8GLJ - chains A and D of the 4 polymer chains in the assembly; structure by electron microscopy, 3.20 A resolution.

[Chain A]
Molecule: Protein involved in gliding motility SprA
Organism: Flavobacterium johnsoniae
UniProtKB: A0A1M5G5I4 (A0A1M5G5I4_FLAJO); residue numbers follow UniProt; this construct covers 1-2403
Sequence (2403 residues; each row starts with the number of its first residue):
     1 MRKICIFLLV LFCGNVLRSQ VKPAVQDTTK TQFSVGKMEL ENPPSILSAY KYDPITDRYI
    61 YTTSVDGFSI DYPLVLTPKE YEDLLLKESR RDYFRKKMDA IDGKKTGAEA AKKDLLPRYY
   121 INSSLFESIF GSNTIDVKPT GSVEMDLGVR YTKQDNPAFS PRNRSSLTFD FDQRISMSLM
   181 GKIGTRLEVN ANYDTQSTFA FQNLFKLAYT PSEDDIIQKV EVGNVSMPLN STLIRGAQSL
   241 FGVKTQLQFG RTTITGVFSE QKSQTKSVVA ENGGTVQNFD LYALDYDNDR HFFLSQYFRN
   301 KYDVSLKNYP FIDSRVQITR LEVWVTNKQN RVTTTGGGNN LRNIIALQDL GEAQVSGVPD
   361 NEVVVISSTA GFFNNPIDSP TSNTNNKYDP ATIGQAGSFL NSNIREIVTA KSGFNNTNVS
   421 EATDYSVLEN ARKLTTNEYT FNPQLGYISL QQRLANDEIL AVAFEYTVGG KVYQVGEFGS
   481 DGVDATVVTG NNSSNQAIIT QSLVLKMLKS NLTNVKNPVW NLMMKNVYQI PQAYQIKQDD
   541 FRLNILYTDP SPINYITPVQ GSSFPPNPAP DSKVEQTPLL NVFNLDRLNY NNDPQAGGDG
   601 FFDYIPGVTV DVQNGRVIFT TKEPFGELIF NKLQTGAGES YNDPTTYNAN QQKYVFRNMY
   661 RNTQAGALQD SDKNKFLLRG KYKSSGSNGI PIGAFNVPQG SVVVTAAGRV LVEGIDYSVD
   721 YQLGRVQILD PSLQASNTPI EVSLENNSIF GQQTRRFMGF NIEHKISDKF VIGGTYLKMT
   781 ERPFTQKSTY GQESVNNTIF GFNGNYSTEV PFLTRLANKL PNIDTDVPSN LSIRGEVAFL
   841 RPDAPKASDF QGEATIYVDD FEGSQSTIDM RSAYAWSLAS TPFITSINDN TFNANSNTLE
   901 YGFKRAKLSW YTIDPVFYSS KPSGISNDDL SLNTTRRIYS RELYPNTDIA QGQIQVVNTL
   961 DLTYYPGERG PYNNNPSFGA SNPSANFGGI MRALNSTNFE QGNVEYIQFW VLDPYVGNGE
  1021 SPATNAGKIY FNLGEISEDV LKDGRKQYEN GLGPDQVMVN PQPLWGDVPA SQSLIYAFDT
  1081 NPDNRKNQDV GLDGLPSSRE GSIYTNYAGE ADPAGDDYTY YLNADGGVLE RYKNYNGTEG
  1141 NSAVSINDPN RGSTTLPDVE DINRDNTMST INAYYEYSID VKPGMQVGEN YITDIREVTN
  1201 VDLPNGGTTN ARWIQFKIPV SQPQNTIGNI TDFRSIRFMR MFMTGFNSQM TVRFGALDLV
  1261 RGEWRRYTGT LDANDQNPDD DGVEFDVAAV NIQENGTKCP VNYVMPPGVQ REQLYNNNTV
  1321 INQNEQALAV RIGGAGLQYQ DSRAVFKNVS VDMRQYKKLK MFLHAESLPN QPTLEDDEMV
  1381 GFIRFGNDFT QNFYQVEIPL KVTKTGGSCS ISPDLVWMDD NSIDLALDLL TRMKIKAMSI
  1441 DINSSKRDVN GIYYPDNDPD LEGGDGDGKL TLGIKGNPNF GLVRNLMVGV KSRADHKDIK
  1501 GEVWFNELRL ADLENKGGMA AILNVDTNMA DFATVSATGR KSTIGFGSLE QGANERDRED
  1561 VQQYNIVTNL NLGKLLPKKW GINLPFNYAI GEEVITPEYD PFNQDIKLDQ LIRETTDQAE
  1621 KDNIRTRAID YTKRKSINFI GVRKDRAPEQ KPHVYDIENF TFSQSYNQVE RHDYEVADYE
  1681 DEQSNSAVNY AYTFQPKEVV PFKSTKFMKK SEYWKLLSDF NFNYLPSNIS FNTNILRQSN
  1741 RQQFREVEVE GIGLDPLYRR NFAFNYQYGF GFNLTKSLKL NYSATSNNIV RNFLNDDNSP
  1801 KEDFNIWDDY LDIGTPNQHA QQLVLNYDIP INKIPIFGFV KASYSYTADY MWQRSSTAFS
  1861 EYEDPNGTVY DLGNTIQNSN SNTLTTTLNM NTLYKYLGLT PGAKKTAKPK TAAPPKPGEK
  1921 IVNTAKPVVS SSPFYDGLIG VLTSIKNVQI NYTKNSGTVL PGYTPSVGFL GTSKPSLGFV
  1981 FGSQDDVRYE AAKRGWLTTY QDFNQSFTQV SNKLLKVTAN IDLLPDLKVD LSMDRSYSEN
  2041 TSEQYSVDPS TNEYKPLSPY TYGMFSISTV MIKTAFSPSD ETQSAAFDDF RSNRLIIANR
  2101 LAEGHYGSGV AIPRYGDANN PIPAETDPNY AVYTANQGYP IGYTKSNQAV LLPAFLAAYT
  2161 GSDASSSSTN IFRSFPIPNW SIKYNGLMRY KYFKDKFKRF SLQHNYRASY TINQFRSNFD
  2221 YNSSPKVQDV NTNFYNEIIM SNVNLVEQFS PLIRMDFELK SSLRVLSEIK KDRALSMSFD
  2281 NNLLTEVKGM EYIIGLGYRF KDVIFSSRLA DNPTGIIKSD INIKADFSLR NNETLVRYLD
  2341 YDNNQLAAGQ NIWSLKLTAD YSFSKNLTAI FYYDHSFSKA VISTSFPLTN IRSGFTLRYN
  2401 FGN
Not modelled in the structure: 1-128, 1697-1720, 1893-1940, 2306-2315, 2402-2403
Ligand contacts: Lauryl Maltose Neopentyl Glycol (LMN): Val-143, Glu-144, Met-145, Phe-2363, Ser-2364, Asn-2366, Leu-2367, Leu-2397, Tyr-2399

[Chain D]
Molecule: Por secretion system C-terminal sorting domain-containing protein
Organism: Flavobacterium johnsoniae
UniProtKB: A0A1M5NVC3 (A0A1M5NVC3_FLAJO); residue numbers follow UniProt; this construct covers 459-533
Sequence (75 residues; row label = number of the first residue in the row):
   459 SDFLVYPNPT KSNISFLFDN ETASVSIYSL LGQKLIEKQI TNQNPVLSVE GLTNGLYFYT
   519 FDAGSLHKTG KIIKQ

[Chain A / chain D interface]
Contacting residue pairs - 25 pairs, chain A then chain D:
  Asn-437(A) with Gln-501(D)
  Gln-451(A) with Gln-501(D); Asn-502(D)
  Gln-452(A) with Asn-502(D)
  Arg-453(A) with Asn-502(D)
  Gln-532(A) with Gln-497(D)
  Tyr-534(A) with Asn-478(D), hydrogen bond; Asn-500(D)
  Phe-695(A) with Gly-522(D); Ser-523(D)
  Phe-750(A) with Tyr-486(D); Asp-520(D); His-525(D)
  Gly-751(A) with Gln-491(D)
  Phe-784(A) with Gln-491(D)
  Ser-866(A) with Gly-509(D)
  Thr-867(A) with Gly-509(D)
  Tyr-874(A) with Gln-533(D), hydrogen bond
  Asn-995(A) with Lys-469(D)
  Arg-1261(A) with Glu-508(D), salt bridge
  Leu-1314(A) with Leu-489(D), hydrophobic
  Tyr-1315(A) with Leu-489(D)
  Asn-1316(A) with Leu-488(D); Leu-489(D)
  Gln-1323(A) with Leu-489(D)
Also at the interface, not in a pair above, chain A (22 interface residues in all): Thr-198, Arg-290, Ile-1321
Also at the interface, not in a pair above, chain D (20 interface residues in all): Ser-470, Gly-490, Thr-518

[In short]
The interface between chain A and chain D involves 22 residues on one side and 20 on the other; the contacts
include 2 hydrogen bonds and 1 salt bridge. Polar pairs include Arg-1261(A)/Glu-508(D), Tyr-534(A)/Asn-478(D)
and Tyr-874(A)/Gln-533(D). Bound to chain A: Lauryl Maltose Neopentyl Glycol.
Here chain A is Protein involved in gliding motility SprA and chain D is Por secretion system C-terminal
sorting domain-containing protein, both from Flavobacterium johnsoniae. Entry 8GLJ (The Type 9 Secretion
System in vitro assembled, FspA-CTD substrate bound complex) was determined by electron microscopy.
